2HHC - chain A; structure by X-ray diffraction, 1.54 A resolution.

[Chain A]
Molecule: Nodulation fucosyltransferase NodZ
Organism: Bradyrhizobium sp
Notes: EC 2.4.1.-
UniProt: Q9AQ17 (Q9AQ17_BRASW); numbering as in UniProt (aligned over 1-324)
Sequence (330 residues; each row starts with the number of its first residue):
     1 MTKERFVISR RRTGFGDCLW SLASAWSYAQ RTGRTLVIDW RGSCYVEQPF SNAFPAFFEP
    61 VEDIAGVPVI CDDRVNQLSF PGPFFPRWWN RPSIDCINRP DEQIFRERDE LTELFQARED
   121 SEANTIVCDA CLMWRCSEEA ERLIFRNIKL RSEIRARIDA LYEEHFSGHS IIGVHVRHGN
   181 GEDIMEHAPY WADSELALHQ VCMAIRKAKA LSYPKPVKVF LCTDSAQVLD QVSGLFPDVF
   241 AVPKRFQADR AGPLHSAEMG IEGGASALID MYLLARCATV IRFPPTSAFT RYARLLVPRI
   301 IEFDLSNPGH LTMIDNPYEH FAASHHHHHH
Disordered / not traced: 1, 179-190, 245-255, 305-306, 318-330
Sequence notes: expression tag (325-330)
What the authors report for this chain:
  - conformationally variable residues (order/disorder transition): His-178, Asn-180

[Summary]
The paper reports conformational variability at His-178 and Asn-180.
Chain A is Nodulation fucosyltransferase NodZ (Bradyrhizobium sp); the structure, Crystal structure of
fucosyltransferase NodZ from Bradyrhizobium, was determined by X-ray diffraction, deposited together with 2OCX
and 2HLH.
